Entry 4G51 (X-ray diffraction, 2.50 A resolution); this record covers chains A and D of the 4 polymer chains in the assembly.

# Chain A
Molecule: Hemoglobin subunit alpha
Organism: Trematomus bernacchii
Reference sequence: P80043 (HBA_TREBE); numbering as in UniProt (aligned over 1-142)
Sequence (143 residues; numbered 0 to 142; the number before each row is that of its first residue; numbering starts at 0):
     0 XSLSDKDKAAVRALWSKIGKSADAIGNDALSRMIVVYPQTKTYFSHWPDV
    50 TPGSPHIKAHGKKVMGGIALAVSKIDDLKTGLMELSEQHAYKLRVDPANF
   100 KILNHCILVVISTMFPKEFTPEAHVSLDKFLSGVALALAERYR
Construct notes: acetylation (0)
Modified positions: ACE (acetyl group) at position 0
Metal / ion sites: heme Fe: His88 (together with nitric oxide)
Ligand contacts: heme / nitric oxide: Leu29, Met32, Tyr42, Phe43, His45, Trp46, His59, Lys62, Val63, Gly66, Ile67, Leu84, His88, Leu92, Val94, Asn98, Phe99, Leu102, Asn103, Ile106, Leu137
Swiss-Prot annotation at these positions:
  - binding site (O2): His59
  - binding site (heme b): His88
  - modified residue: Ser1 (N-acetylserine)

# Chain D
Molecule: Hemoglobin subunit beta
Organism: Trematomus bernacchii
Reference sequence: P80044 (HBB_TREBE); residues 1-146 here correspond to UniProt positions 2-147 (UniProt number = residue number + 1)
Sequence (146 residues; row label = number of the first residue in the row):
     1 VEWTDKERSIISDIFSHMDYDDIGPKALSRCLIVYPWTQRHFSGFGNLYN
    51 AEAIIGNANVAAHGIKVLHGLDRGVKNMDNIAATYADLSTLHSEKLHVDP
   101 DNFKLLSDCITIVLAAKMGHAFTAETQGAFQKFLAVVVSALGKQYH
Metal / ion sites: heme Fe: His92 (together with nitric oxide)
Ligand contacts: heme / nitric oxide: Thr38, His41, Phe42, His63, Lys66, Val67, Gly70, Leu71, His92, Leu96, Val98, Asn102, Phe103, Leu106, Ile110, Leu141
Swiss-Prot annotation at these positions:
  - binding site (heme b): His63, His92

# Interface between chain A and chain D
Residue-residue contacts (27):
  Pro37(A) - His146(D)
  Gln38(A) - Asp99(D)
  Gln38(A) - Pro100(D)
  Lys40(A) - His146(D)  hydrogen bond (side chain-backbone)
  Thr41(A) - Arg40(D)  hydrogen bond (backbone-side chain)
  Thr41(A) - His97(D)
  Thr41(A) - Val98(D)
  Tyr42(A) - Arg40(D)
  Tyr42(A) - Asp99(D)  hydrogen bond
  Ser44(A) - His97(D)
  Tyr90(A) - Tyr49(D)  hydrogen bond
  Leu92(A) - Arg40(D)
  Arg93(A) - Pro36(D)  hydrogen bond (side chain-backbone)
  Arg93(A) - Trp37(D)
  Arg93(A) - Gln39(D)  hydrogen bond
  Arg93(A) - Arg40(D)
  Asp95(A) - Trp37(D)  hydrogen bond
  Asp95(A) - Asp99(D)
  Asp95(A) - Asp101(D)
  Asp95(A) - Asn102(D)  hydrogen bond
  Pro96(A) - Trp37(D)
  Asn98(A) - Asp99(D)  hydrogen bond
  Tyr141(A) - Pro36(D)
  Tyr141(A) - Trp37(D)  hydrophobic
  Arg142(A) - Val34(D)  hydrogen bond (side chain-backbone)
  Arg142(A) - Tyr35(D)
  Arg142(A) - Pro36(D)
Also at the interface, not in a pair above, chain A (16 interface residues in all): Val94, Ala97
Also at the interface, not in a pair above, chain D (16 interface residues in all): Leu105, Tyr145

# Summary
Chain A and chain D each contribute 16 residues to their interface; the contacts include 10 hydrogen bonds.
Among the polar pairs are Lys40(A)-His146(D), Thr41(A)-Arg40(D) and Tyr42(A)-Asp99(D). Bound to chain A: heme
/ nitric oxide. Chain D binds heme / nitric oxide.
Chain A is Hemoglobin subunit alpha and chain D is Hemoglobin subunit beta, both from Trematomus bernacchii;
the structure, Crystallographic analysis of the interaction of nitric oxide with hemoglobin from Trematomus
bernacchii in the T ..., was determined by X-ray diffraction.
